8Q05 - chains A and D of the 17 polymer chains in the assembly; structure by electron microscopy, 2.77 A resolution.

== Chain A ==
Molecule: Ribulose bisphosphate carboxylase large chain
Organism: Chlorella sorokiniana
Notes: EC 4.1.1.39
UniProtKB: W8SUA8 (W8SUA8_CHLSO); residues 1-475 here = UniProt positions 1-475
Amino-acid sequence (475 residues; each row starts with the number of its first residue):
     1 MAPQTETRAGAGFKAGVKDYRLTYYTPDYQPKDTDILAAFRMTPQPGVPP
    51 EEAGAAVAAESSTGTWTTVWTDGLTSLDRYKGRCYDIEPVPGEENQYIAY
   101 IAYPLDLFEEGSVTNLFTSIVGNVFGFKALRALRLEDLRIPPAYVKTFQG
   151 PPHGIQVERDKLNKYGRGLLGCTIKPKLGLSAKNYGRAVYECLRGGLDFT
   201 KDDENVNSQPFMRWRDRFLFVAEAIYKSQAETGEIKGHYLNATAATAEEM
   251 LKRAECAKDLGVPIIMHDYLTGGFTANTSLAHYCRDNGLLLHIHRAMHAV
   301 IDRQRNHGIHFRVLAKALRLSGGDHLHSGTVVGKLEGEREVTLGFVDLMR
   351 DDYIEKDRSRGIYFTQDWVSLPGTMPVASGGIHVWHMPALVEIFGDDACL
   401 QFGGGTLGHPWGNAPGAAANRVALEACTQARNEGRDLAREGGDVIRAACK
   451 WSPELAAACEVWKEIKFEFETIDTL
Not modelled in the structure: 1-21, 60-78, 461-475

== Chain D ==
Molecule: Ribulose bisphosphate carboxylase small subunit, chloroplastic
Organism: Chlorella sorokiniana
UniProtKB: A0A2P6U2H5 (A0A2P6U2H5_CHLSO); residues -42 to 140 here correspond to UniProt positions 602-784 (UniProt number = residue number + 644)
Amino-acid sequence (183 residues; each row starts with the number of its first residue; numbers below 1 keep their minus sign (Met-42 is residue -42)):
   -42 MACTIAAVAPVAVRPVAATPLKQARNTFAARTVSNATIKKTTAMQVWTPL
     8 NNKFFETFSYLPPMTDAEISRQVDYIVSNGWTPCLEFAGAESAYTSNENC
    58 VRMQNTTCLYYDNRYWTMWKLPMFGCTDGGQVLREVQACRRAFPDAYIRV
   108 VGFDPVRQVQVSGFLVNRPASVRDYQGPSTRSV
Not modelled in the structure: -42 to 1, 77-82
Differences from the reference sequence: conflict Ala-25 (Gly619 in A0A2P6U2H5), Thr-24 (Ala620 in A0A2P6U2H5), Ser35 (Gly679 in A0A2P6U2H5), Leu90 (Ile734 in A0A2P6U2H5), Ala127 (Ser771 in A0A2P6U2H5)

== How chain A and chain D interact ==
Pairs across the interface - 41 pairs, chain A then chain D:
  Pro176(A) - Gln115(D)
  Leu178(A) - Gln115(D)
  Gly179(A) - Arg114(D)
  Gly179(A) - Gln115(D)
  Leu180(A) - Gln115(D)  hydrogen bond (backbone-side chain)
  Ser181(A) - Gln115(D)  hydrogen bond (side chain-backbone)
  Ser181(A) - Val116(D)
  Ala182(A) - Tyr72(D)
  Lys183(A) - Tyr72(D)  hydrogen bond (backbone-side chain)
  Lys183(A) - Gln117(D)  hydrogen bond
  Asn184(A) - Phe110(D)
  Asn184(A) - Gln115(D)  hydrogen bond (side chain-backbone)
  Asn184(A) - Val116(D)
  Gly186(A) - Tyr72(D)
  Arg187(A) - Glu43(D)  salt bridge
  Arg187(A) - Tyr72(D)  hydrogen bond (backbone-side chain)
  Arg187(A) - Phe110(D)
  Arg187(A) - Gln117(D)  hydrogen bond
  Tyr190(A) - Trp73(D)
  Tyr190(A) - Thr74(D)  hydrogen bond
  Glu191(A) - Met75(D)  hydrogen bond (side chain-backbone)
  Arg194(A) - Thr74(D)
  Arg215(A) - Thr63(D)
  Leu219(A) - Cys65(D)
  Phe220(A) - Tyr72(D)
  Glu223(A) - Tyr67(D)
  Glu223(A) - Tyr68(D)
  Glu223(A) - Asn70(D)
  Glu223(A) - Arg71(D)  salt bridge
  Glu223(A) - Tyr72(D)  hydrogen bond (side chain-backbone)
  Tyr226(A) - Asn56(D)
  Tyr226(A) - Arg59(D)  hydrogen bond
  Tyr226(A) - Tyr67(D)
  Lys227(A) - Tyr72(D)  hydrogen bond (side chain-backbone)
  Asp259(A) - Arg59(D)
  Asp259(A) - Met60(D)
  Asp259(A) - Gln61(D)  hydrogen bond (backbone-backbone)
  Asp259(A) - Asn62(D)
  Leu260(A) - Arg59(D)
  Leu260(A) - Met60(D)  hydrophobic
  Gly261(A) - Arg59(D)  hydrogen bond (backbone-side chain)
Other interface residues (no listed pair), chain A (25 interface residues in all): Ala222, Ala224, Glu231
Other interface residues (no listed pair), chain D (24 interface residues in all): Ser49, Leu66, Asp69

== Overview ==
25 residues of chain A and 24 residues of chain D are in contact; the contacts include 14 hydrogen bonds and 2
salt bridges. Among the polar pairs are Arg187(A)-Glu43(D), Glu223(A)-Arg71(D) and Leu180(A)-Gln115(D).
Chain A is Ribulose bisphosphate carboxylase large chain and chain D is Ribulose bisphosphate carboxylase
small subunit, chloroplastic, both from Chlorella sorokiniana; the structure, Chlorella sorokiniana Rubisco
with CsLinker (alpha3-alpha4) bound: D4 symmetry expanded, was determined by electron microscopy together with
8Q04 from the same study.
